Entry 1XDY (X-ray diffraction, 2.20 A resolution); this record covers chain A.

# Chain A
Protein: Bacterial Sulfite Oxidase
From: Escherichia coli
UniProt: P76342 (YEDY_ECOLI); residues 1-290 here correspond to UniProt positions 45-334 (UniProt number = residue number + 44)
Amino-acid sequence (298 residues; each row starts with the number of its first residue):
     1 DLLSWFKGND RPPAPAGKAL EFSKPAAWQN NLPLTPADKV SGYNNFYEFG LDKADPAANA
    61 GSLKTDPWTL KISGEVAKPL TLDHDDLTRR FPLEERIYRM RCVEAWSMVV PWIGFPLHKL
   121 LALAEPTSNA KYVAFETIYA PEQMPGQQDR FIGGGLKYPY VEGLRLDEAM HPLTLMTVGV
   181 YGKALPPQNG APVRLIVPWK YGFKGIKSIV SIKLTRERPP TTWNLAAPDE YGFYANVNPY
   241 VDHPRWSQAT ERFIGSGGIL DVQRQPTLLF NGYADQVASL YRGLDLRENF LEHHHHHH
Disordered / not traced: 1-17, 258-263, 287-298
Sequence notes: expression tag (291-298)
UniProt features mapped onto this chain:
  - binding site (Mo-molybdopterin): Asn44, Tyr47, Glu48, Cys102, Thr137, Asn189, Arg194, Gly205 to Lys207
Ion coordination: tungsten ion: Asn45, Cys102, Val103, Phe203 (together with MTE)
Residues lining bound ligands: MTE (phosphonic acidmono-(2-amino-5,6-dimercapto-4-oxo-3,7,8a,9,10,10a-hexahydro-4H-8-oxa-1,3,9,10-tetraaza-anthracen-7-ylmethyl)ester): Tyr43, Asn44, Asn45, Phe46, Tyr47, Glu48, Met100, Cys102, Trp106, Trp112, Thr137, Tyr160, Gln188, Asn189, Arg194, Gly202, Phe203, Gly205, Ile206, Lys207, Trp223

# In short
Ligands of chain A: compound MTE. Asn45, Cys102, Val103 and Phe203 coordinate a tungsten ion ion. Curated
annotation (UniProt) lists 10 Mo-molybdopterin-binding residues.
Chain A is Bacterial Sulfite Oxidase (Escherichia coli); the structure, Structural and Biochemical
Identification of a Novel Bacterial Oxidoreductase, W-containing cofactor, was determined by X-ray
diffraction, deposited together with 1XDQ.
